PDB entry 7A6W | X-ray diffraction, 1.85 A resolution | chain AAA

== Chain AAA ==
Molecule: Peptidyl-prolyl cis-trans isomerase FKBP5
From: Homo sapiens
Notes: EC 5.2.1.8
Reference sequence: Q13451 (FKBP5_HUMAN); numbering as in UniProt (aligned over 16-140)
Amino-acid sequence (130 residues; row label = number of the first residue in the row):
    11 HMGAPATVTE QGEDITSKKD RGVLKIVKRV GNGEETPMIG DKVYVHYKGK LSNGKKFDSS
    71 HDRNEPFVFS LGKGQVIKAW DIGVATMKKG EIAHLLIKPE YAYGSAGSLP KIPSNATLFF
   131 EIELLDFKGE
Disordered / not traced: 11-14
Construct notes: expression tag (11-15); engineered mutation T19 (Ala in Q13451), A103 (Cys in Q13451), I107 (Cys in Q13451)
UniProt features mapped onto this chain:
  - modified residue: K28 (N6-acetyllysine)
  - mutagenesis: K28 (K28Q: Mimics acetylation; impaired interaction with AKT1 and PHLPP1; when associated with Q-155; K28R: Decreased acetylation; promotes interaction with AKT1 and PHLPP1; when associated with R-155)

== Overview ==
From UniProt: one mutagenesis site.
Chain AAA is Peptidyl-prolyl cis-trans isomerase FKBP5 (Homo sapiens); the structure, Structure of the
FKBP51FK1 domain in complex with the macrocyclic SAFit analogue 33-(Z), was determined by X-ray diffraction
together with 7A6X, 7AWX, 7B9Y, 7B9Z and 7BA0 from the same study.
